Entry 5UY3 (X-ray diffraction, 2.90 A resolution); this record covers chains L and H.

== Chain L ==
Molecule: Antibody PGT144 Fab light chain
Source organism: Homo sapiens
Notes: antibody fragment or engineered binder
Amino-acid sequence (216 residues; row label = number of the first residue in the row; a row labelled like 27A-27E holds insertion residues (27A, then the next letters in order)):
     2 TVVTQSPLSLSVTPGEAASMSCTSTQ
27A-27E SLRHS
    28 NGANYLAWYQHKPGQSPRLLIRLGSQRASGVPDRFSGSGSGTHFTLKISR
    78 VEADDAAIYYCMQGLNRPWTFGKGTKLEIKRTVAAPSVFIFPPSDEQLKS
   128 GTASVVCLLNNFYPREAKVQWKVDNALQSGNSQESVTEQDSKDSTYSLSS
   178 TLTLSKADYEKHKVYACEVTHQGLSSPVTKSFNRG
Disulfides: Cys-23/Cys-88, Cys-134/Cys-194

== Chain H ==
Molecule: Antibody PGT144 Fab heavy chain
Source organism: Homo sapiens
Notes: antibody fragment or engineered binder
Amino-acid sequence (238 residues; each row starts with the number of its first residue; note: 2 numbers in that range are skipped by the numbering (no residue carries them; nothing is unmodelled there); a row labelled like 52A-52C holds insertion residues (52A, then the next letters in order)):
     4 LVQSGAEVKKPGSSVKVSCKASGNTFRKYDVHWVRQATGQGLEWVGWMS
52A-52C HEG
    53 DKTESAQRFKGRV
    68 SFTRDNSASTAYIEL
82A-82C RGL
    83 TSDDTAIYYCTGGSKHRL
100A-100S RDYVLYDDYGLINQQEWND
   101 YLEFLDVWGHGTAVTVSSASTKGPSVFPLAPSSKSTSGGTAALGCLVKDY
   151 FPEPVTVSWNSGALTSGVHTFPAVLQSSGLYSLSSVVTVPSSSLGTQTYI
   201 CNVNHKPSNTKVDKKVEP
Unresolved in the structure: 132-139
Disulfides: Cys-22/Cys-92, Cys-145/Cys-201
Modified / non-standard residues: Tyr-100F (O-sulfo-L-tyrosine; TYS)
From the paper describing this entry:
  - contacts within the chain: Asp-53/Arg-99 (salt bridge)

== Chain L / chain H interface ==
Contacting residue pairs - 74 pairs, chain L then chain H:
  His-27D(L) with Leu-100(H); Asp-100B(H), salt bridge; Tyr-101(H)
  Asn-28(L) with Leu-100(H)
  Tyr-32(L) with His-98(H), hydrogen bond; Leu-100(H); Tyr-101(H), hydrophobic; Leu-102(H)
  Ala-34(L) with Glu-103(H)
  Tyr-36(L) with Phe-104(H); Leu-105(H), hydrogen bond (side chain-backbone); Trp-108(H), hydrophobic
  His-38(L) with Gln-39(H); Leu-45(H); Tyr-91(H)
  Gln-42(L) with Tyr-91(H)
  Ser-43(L) with Trp-108(H); Gly-109(H), hydrogen bond (side chain-backbone); His-110(H)
  Pro-44(L) with Leu-45(H), hydrophobic; Trp-108(H), hydrogen bond (backbone-side chain)
  Leu-46(L) with Phe-104(H), hydrophobic; Leu-105(H)
  Arg-49(L) with Glu-103(H), salt bridge; Phe-104(H)
  Leu-50(L) with Glu-103(H)
  Tyr-87(L) with Gly-44(H); Leu-45(H)
  Met-89(L) with Trp-47(H); Leu-102(H), hydrophobic
  Gly-91(L) with Tyr-101(H); Leu-102(H), hydrogen bond (backbone-backbone)
  Leu-92(L) with Tyr-101(H)
  Arg-94(L) with Lys-54(H); Glu-56(H), salt bridge; Asp-100S(H), salt bridge
  Trp-96(L) with His-35(H); Trp-47(H); Trp-50(H), hydrophobic; Asp-100S(H); Leu-102(H), hydrophobic
  Phe-98(L) with Val-37(H), hydrophobic; Leu-45(H); Glu-46(H); Trp-47(H)
  Phe-116(L) with Ala-141(H); Ala-142(H), hydrophobic
  Phe-118(L) with Leu-129(H), hydrophobic; Ala-130(H); Ala-142(H)
  Pro-119(L) with Ala-130(H)
  Ser-121(L) with Phe-127(H); Pro-128(H)
  Glu-123(L) with Pro-128(H)
  Gln-124(L) with Phe-127(H)
  Ser-131(L) with Leu-146(H); Lys-148(H), hydrogen bond
  Leu-135(L) with Phe-171(H), hydrophobic; Val-186(H), hydrophobic
  Asn-137(L) with His-169(H), hydrogen bond; Thr-188(H), hydrogen bond
  Asn-138(L) with His-169(H)
  Gln-160(L) with Val-174(H); Leu-175(H), hydrogen bond (side chain-backbone)
  Glu-161(L) with Val-174(H)
  Ser-162(L) with Phe-171(H); Pro-172(H), hydrogen bond (side chain-backbone)
  Val-163(L) with Pro-172(H)
  Thr-164(L) with Phe-171(H)
  Ser-174(L) with His-169(H), hydrogen bond; Phe-171(H)
  Leu-175(L) with Phe-171(H)
  Ser-176(L) with Phe-171(H); Ser-184(H), hydrogen bond
Interface residues without a listed pair, chain L (40 interface residues in all): Pro-95, Gly-99, Val-133
Interface residues without a listed pair, chain H (47 interface residues in all): Gln-59, Asn-100R, Asp-106, Pro-131, Thr-140, Leu-143, Thr-170, Gln-176
Interface features reported in the paper:
  - pairs named by the authors: Tyr-32(L)/His-98(H) (hydrogen bond)

== Summary ==
Chain L and chain H form an interface of 40 and 47 residues respectively, with 12 hydrogen bonds and 4 salt
bridges. Among the polar pairs are His-27D(L)/Asp-100B(H), Arg-49(L)/Glu-103(H) and Arg-94(L)/Glu-56(H). The
authors report a hydrogen bond between Tyr-32(L) and His-98(H). From the paper: contacts within the chain
involving Arg-99(H) and Asp-53(H).
Chain L is Antibody PGT144 Fab light chain and chain H is Antibody PGT144 Fab heavy chain, both from Homo
sapiens; the structure, Crystal structure of human Fab PGT144, a broadly reactive and potent HIV-1
neutralizing antibody, was determined by X-ray diffraction, deposited together with 5V8L and 5V8M.
